PDB entry 8DYY | electron microscopy, 3.62 A resolution | chains C and D of the 19 polymer chains in the assembly

# Chain C
Molecule: 334 Fab heavy chain
From: Homo sapiens
Notes: antibody fragment or engineered binder
Sequence (227 residues; row label = number of the first residue in the row; a row labelled like 82A-82C holds insertion residues (82A, then the next letters in order)):
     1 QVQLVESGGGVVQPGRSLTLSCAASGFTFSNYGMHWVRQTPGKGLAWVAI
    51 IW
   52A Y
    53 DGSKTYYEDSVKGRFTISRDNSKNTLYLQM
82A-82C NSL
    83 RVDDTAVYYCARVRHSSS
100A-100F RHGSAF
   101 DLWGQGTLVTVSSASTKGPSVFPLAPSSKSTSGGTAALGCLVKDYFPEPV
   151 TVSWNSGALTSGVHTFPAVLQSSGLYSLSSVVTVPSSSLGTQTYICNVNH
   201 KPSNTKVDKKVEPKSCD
Not modelled in the structure: 1, 114-217
Disulfides: Cys-22/Cys-92

# Chain D
Molecule: 334 Fab light chain
From: Homo sapiens
Notes: antibody fragment or engineered binder
Sequence (215 residues; numbered 1 to 214 plus 1 insertion-coded residue; the number before each row is that of its first residue):
     1 VIQMTQSPSTLSASVGDRVTITCRASQSVSTWLAWYQQKPGQGPKLLIYE
    51 ASSLESGVPSRFSGSGSGTEFTLTISSLQPDDFATYYCQQYNSYS
   95A F
    96 WTFGQGTKVEIKRTVAAPSVFIFPPSDEQLKSGTASVVCLLNNFYPREAK
   146 VQWKVDNALQSGNSQESVTEQDSKDSTYSLSSTLTLSKADYEKHKVYACE
   196 VTHQGLSSPVTKSFNRGEC
Not modelled in the structure: 1, 108-214
Disulfides: Cys-23/Cys-88

# Interface between chain C and chain D
Pairs across the interface (34):
  His-35(C) with Trp-96(D)
  Gln-39(C) with Gln-38(D), hydrogen bond; Tyr-87(D), hydrogen bond
  Gly-44(C) with Gly-99(D)
  Leu-45(C) with Phe-98(D), hydrophobic
  Trp-47(C) with Phe-95A(D), hydrophobic; Trp-96(D)
  Ile-50(C) with Trp-96(D), hydrophobic
  Tyr-91(C) with Gln-38(D), hydrogen bond; Gln-42(D), hydrogen bond (side chain-backbone); Gly-43(D)
  Arg-96(C) with Tyr-49(D), hydrogen bond; Glu-55(D), salt bridge
  His-100B(C) with Trp-32(D), hydrogen bond; Tyr-91(D); Asn-92(D); Ser-93(D)
  Ala-100E(C) with Ala-34(D), hydrophobic; Tyr-36(D); Leu-46(D), hydrophobic; Gln-89(D); Tyr-91(D)
  Phe-100F(C) with Tyr-36(D), hydrogen bond (backbone-side chain); Leu-46(D); Gln-89(D); Trp-96(D); Phe-98(D), hydrophobic
  Asp-101(C) with Leu-46(D)
  Trp-103(C) with Tyr-36(D); Pro-44(D)
  Gly-104(C) with Gly-43(D)
  Gln-105(C) with Gly-41(D); Gln-42(D); Gly-43(D)
Other interface residues (no listed pair), chain C (19 interface residues in all): Ala-46, Tyr-58, Gly-100C, Ser-100D
Other interface residues (no listed pair), chain D (21 interface residues in all): Gln-100

# In short
19 residues of chain C and 21 residues of chain D are in contact; the contacts include 7 hydrogen bonds and 1
salt bridge. Among the polar pairs are Arg-96(C)/Glu-55(D), Gln-39(C)/Gln-38(D) and Gln-39(C)/Tyr-87(D).
Here chain C is 334 Fab heavy chain and chain D is 334 Fab light chain, both from Homo sapiens. Entry 8DYY
(Cryo-EM structure of 334 Fab in complex with recombinant shortened Plasmodium falciparum circumsporozoite
protein (rsCSP)) was determined by electron microscopy together with 8DYW, 8DYX, 8DZ4 and 8EKF from the same
study.
